3DRW - chains A and B; structure by X-ray diffraction, 1.90 A resolution.

[Chain A (and B)]
Name: ADP-specific phosphofructokinase
Organism: Pyrococcus horikoshii
Notes: EC 2.7.1.146; fragment: phosphofructokinase; chain B of this document is another copy of the same molecule, construct and numbering; everything in this record applies to it too
UniProtKB: O59355 (K6PF_PYRHO); residues 1-450 here = UniProt positions 1-450
Sequence (474 residues; each row starts with the number of its first residue; numbers below 1 keep their minus sign (Met-21 is residue -21)):
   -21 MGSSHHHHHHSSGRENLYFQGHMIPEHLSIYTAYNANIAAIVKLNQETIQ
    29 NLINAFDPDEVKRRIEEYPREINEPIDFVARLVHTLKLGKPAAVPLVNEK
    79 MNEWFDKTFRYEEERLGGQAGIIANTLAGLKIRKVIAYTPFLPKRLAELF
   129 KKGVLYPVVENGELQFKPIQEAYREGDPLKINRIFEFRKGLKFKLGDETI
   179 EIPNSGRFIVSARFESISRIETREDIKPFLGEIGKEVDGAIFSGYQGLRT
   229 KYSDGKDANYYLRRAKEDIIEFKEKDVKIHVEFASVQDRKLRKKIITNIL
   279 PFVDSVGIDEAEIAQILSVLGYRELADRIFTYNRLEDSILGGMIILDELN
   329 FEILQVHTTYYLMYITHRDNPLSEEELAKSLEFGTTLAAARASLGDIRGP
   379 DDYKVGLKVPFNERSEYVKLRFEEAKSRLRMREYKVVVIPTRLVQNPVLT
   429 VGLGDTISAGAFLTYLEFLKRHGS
Disordered / not traced: -21 to -11, 0, 451-452 (chain B: -21 to 0, 451-452)
Differences from the reference sequence: expression tag (-21 to 0, 451-452); engineered mutation Ala17 (Asp in O59355)
Ligand contacts: adenosine monophosphate (AMP): His335, Thr336, Thr337, Leu340, Ala366, Ala367, Ala370, Thr419, Arg420, Leu421, Val422, Pro425, Leu431, Gly432, Ile435
Swiss-Prot annotation at these positions:
  - active site: Asp433 (Proton acceptor)
  - binding site (Mg(2+)): Glu260, Glu290, Asp433
What the authors report for this chain:
  - mutagenesis - N15A, K158A, N160A, R185A, R191A (17-fold), R191E (325-fold), Q224A (2-3-fold), S263A (2-3-fold): decreased binding to Fru-6-P
  - mutagenesis - D433A: abolished catalytic activity
  - catalytic residues: Asp433 (proposed by the authors, not directly observed)
  - mutagenesis - R185A: decreased catalytic activity
  - catalytic residues: Arg185
  - mutagenesis - S183E: unchanged catalytic activity on ADP
  - mutagenesis - S183E: decreased catalytic activity on IDP, UDP, GDP, or CDP
  - specificity-determining residues: Ser183 (proposed by the authors, not directly observed)
  - mutagenesis - Q97A, S189A, D433A: increased binding to Fru-6-P
  - mutagenesis - A71E: unchanged binding to Fru-6-P
  - mutagenesis - A71E: increased catalytic activity on glucose
  - specificity-determining residues: Ala71, Arg191

[How chain A and chain B interact]
Pairs across the interface (50; chain A residue first):
  Lys229(A) with Arg346(B)
  Gly233(A) with Arg346(B)
  Asn237(A) with Asp325(B), hydrogen bond (side chain-backbone); Asn328(B), hydrogen bond (backbone-side chain)
  Tyr238(A) with Asp347(B)
  Leu240(A) with Asn328(B)
  Arg241(A) with Asn328(B), hydrogen bond; His345(B); Asp347(B), salt bridge
  Lys244(A) with Pro279(B), hydrogen bond (side chain-backbone); Leu327(B); Asn328(B), hydrogen bond (side chain-backbone)
  Ile248(A) with Ile248(B); Lys251(B); Glu252(B); Phe280(B), hydrophobic
  Glu249(A) with Glu252(B)
  Glu252(A) with Ile248(B); Glu249(B); Glu252(B); Lys253(B), salt bridge
  Lys253(A) with Glu252(B), salt bridge
  Lys271(A) with Glu326(B)
  Lys272(A) with Asp325(B), salt bridge
  Thr275(A) with Glu326(B)
  Asn276(A) with Leu327(B); Asn328(B)
  Pro279(A) with Lys244(B), hydrogen bond (backbone-side chain); Thr275(B)
  Phe280(A) with Lys244(B); Thr275(B); Asn276(B); Pro279(B), hydrophobic; Phe280(B), hydrophobic
  Asp325(A) with Asn237(B), hydrogen bond (backbone-side chain); Lys268(B), salt bridge; Lys272(B), salt bridge
  Glu326(A) with Lys268(B); Thr275(B)
  Leu327(A) with Lys244(B)
  Asn328(A) with Asn237(B), hydrogen bond (side chain-backbone); Leu240(B); Arg241(B), hydrogen bond; Lys244(B), hydrogen bond (backbone-side chain); Asn276(B)
  His345(A) with Arg241(B), hydrogen bond
  Arg346(A) with Gly233(B)
  Asp347(A) with Tyr238(B); Arg241(B), salt bridge
  Glu411(A) with Lys229(B), salt bridge
Other interface residues (no listed pair), chain A (29 interface residues in all): Lys251, Tyr300, Leu324, Phe329
Other interface residues (no listed pair), chain B (28 interface residues in all): Lys271, Leu324, Phe329

[Overview]
29 residues of chain A and 28 residues of chain B are in contact; the contacts include 11 hydrogen bonds and 8
salt bridges. Polar contacts include Arg241(A)-Asp347(B), Glu252(A)-Lys253(B) and Lys272(A)-Asp325(B). The
paper reports catalytic residues Asp433(A) and Arg185(A); N15A, K158A and N160A of chain A, among others,
reduce binding to Fru-6-P; 13 substitutions were tested in all.
Chain A and chain B are both ADP-specific phosphofructokinase (Pyrococcus horikoshii); the structure, Crystal
Structure of a Phosphofructokinase from Pyrococcus horikoshii OT3 with AMP, was determined by X-ray
diffraction together with 1U2X from the same study.
